Entry 3J0K (electron microscopy, 36.00 A resolution (very low resolution: no residue pairs are listed; an interface is given only as per-side residue counts)); this record covers chains A and B of the 12 polymer chains in the assembly.

Chain A:
Molecule: DNA-directed RNA polymerase II largest subunit
Organism: Homo sapiens
Notes: EC 2.7.7.6
Chain sequence (1455 residues; numbered 1 to 1455; the number before each row is that of its first residue):
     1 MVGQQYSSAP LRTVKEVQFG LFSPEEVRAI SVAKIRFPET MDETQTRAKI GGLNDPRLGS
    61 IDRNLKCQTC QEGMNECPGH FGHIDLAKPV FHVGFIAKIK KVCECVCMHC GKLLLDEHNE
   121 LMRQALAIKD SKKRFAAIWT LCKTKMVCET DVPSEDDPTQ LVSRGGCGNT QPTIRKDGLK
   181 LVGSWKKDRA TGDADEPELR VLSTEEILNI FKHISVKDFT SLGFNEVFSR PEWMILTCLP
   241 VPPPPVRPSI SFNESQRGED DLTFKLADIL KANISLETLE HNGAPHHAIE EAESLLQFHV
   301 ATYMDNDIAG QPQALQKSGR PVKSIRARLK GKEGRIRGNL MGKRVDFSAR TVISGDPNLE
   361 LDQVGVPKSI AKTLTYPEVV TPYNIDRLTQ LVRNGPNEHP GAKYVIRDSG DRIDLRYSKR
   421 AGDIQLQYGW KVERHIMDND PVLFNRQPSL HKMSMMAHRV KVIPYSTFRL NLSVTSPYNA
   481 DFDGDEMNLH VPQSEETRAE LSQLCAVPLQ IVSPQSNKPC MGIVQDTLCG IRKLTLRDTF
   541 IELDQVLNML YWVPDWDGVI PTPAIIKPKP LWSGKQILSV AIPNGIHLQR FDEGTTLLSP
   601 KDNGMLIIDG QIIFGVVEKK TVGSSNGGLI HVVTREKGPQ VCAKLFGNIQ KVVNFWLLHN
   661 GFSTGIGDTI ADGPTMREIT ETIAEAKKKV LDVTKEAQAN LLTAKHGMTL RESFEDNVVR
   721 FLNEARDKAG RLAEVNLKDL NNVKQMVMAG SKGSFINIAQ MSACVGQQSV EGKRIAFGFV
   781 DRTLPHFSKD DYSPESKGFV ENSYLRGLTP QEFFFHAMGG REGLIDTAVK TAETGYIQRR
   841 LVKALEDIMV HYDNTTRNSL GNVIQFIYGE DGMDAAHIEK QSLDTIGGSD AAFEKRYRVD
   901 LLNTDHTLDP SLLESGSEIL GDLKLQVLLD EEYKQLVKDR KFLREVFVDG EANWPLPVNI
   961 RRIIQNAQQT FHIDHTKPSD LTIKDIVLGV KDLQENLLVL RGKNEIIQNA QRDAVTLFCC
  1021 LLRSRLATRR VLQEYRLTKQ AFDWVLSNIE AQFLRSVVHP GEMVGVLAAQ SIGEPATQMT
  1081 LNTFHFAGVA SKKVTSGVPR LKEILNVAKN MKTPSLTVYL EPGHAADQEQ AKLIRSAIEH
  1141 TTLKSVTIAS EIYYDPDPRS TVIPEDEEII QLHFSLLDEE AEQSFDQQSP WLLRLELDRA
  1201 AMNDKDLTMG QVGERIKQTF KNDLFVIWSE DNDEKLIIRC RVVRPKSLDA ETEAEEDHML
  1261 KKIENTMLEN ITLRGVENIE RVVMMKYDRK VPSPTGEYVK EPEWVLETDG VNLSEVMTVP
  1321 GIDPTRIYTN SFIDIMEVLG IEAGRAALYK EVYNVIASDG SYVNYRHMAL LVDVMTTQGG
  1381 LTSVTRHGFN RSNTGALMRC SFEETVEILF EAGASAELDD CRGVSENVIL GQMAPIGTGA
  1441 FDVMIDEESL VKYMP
Not modelled in the structure: 1, 187-194, 1177-1186, 1244-1253
Bound ions: Zn2+ site 1: Cys67, Cys70, Cys77, His80; Zn2+ site 2: Cys107, Cys110, Cys148, Cys167
Ligand contacts: Mg2+ (MG): Arg446, Asp481, Asp483, Asp485

Chain B:
Molecule: DNA-directed RNA polymerase II 140 kDa polypeptide
Organism: Homo sapiens
Notes: EC 2.7.7.6
Chain sequence (1224 residues; each row starts with the number of its first residue):
     1 MSDLANSEKY YDEDPYGFED ESAPITAEDS WAVISAFFRE KGLVSQQLDS FNQFVDYTLQ
    61 DIICEDSTLI LEQLAQHTTE SDNISRKYEI SFGKIYVTKP MVNESDGVTH ALYPQEARLR
   121 NLTYSSGLFV DVKKRTYEAI DVPGRELKYE LIAEESEDDS ESGKVFIGRL PIMLRSKNCY
   181 LSEATESDLY KLKECPFDMG GYFIINGSEK VLIAQERSAG NIVQVFKKAA PSPISHVAEI
   241 RSALEKGSRF ISTLQVKLYG REGSSARTIK ATLPYIKQDI PIVIIFRALG IIPDGEILEH
   301 ICYDVNDWQM LEMLKPCVED GFVIQDRETA LDFIGRRGTA LGIKKEKRIQ YAKDILQKEF
   361 LPHITQLEGF ESRKAFFLGY MINRLLLCAL DRKDQDDRDH FGKKRLDLAG PLLAQLFKTL
   421 FKKLTKDIFR YMQRTVEEAH DFNMKLAINA KTITSGLKYA LATGNWGEQK KAMSSRAGVS
   481 QVLNRYTYSS TLSHLRRTNT PIGRDGKLAK PRQLHNTHWG LVCPAETPEG QACGLVKNLS
   541 LMSCISVGTD PMPIITFLSE WGMEPLEDYV PHQSPDATRV FVNGVWHGVH RNPARLMETL
   601 RTLRRKGDIN PEVSMIRDIR EKELKIFTDA GRVYRPLFIV EDDESLGHKE LKVRKGHIAK
   661 LMATEYQDIE GGFEDVEEYT WSSLLNEGLV EYIDAEEEES ILIAMQPEDL EPAEANEEND
   721 LDVDPAKRIR VSHHATTFTH CEIHPSMILG VAASIIPFPD HNQSPRNTYQ SAMGKQAMGV
   781 FLTNYNVRMD TMANILYYPQ KPLGTTRAME YLKFRELPAG QNAIVAIACY SGYNQEDSMI
   841 MNQSSIDRGL FRSLFFRSYM DQEKKYGMSI TETFEKPQRT NTLRMKHGTY DKLDDDGLIA
   901 PGVRVSGEDV IIGKTTPISP DEEELGQRTA YHSKRDASTP LRSTENGIVD QVLVTTNQDG
   961 LKFVKVRVRT TKIPQIGDKF ASRHGQKGTI GITYRREDMP FTAEGIVPDL IINPHAIPSR
  1021 MTVAHLIECL LSKVAALSGN EGDASPFTDI TVEGISKLLR EHGYQSRGFE VMYNGHTGKK
  1081 LMAQIFFGPT YYQRLRHMVD DKIHARARGP MQVLTRQPVE GRSRDGGLRF GEMERDCMIA
  1141 HGAASFLKER LMEASDAFRV HICGICGLMT VIAKLNHNQF ECKGCDNKID IYQIHIPYAA
  1201 KLLFQELMAM NITPRLYTDR SRDF
Not modelled in the structure: 1-19, 71-89, 135-163, 336-344, 438-445, 669-677, 716-721, 920-932
Bound ions: Zn2+: Cys1163, Cys1166, Cys1182, Cys1185

Chain A / chain B interface:
At this resolution (36 A) residue pairs are not listed: 222 residues of chain A and 201 of chain B lie at the interface.

In short:
222 residues of chain A and 201 residues of chain B are in contact. Ligands of chain A: Mg2+. The Zn2+ site 1
is built by Cys67(A), Cys70(A), Cys77(A) and His80(A). The Zn2+ site 2 is built by Cys107(A), Cys110(A),
Cys148(A) and Cys167(A).
Here chain A is DNA-directed RNA polymerase II largest subunit and chain B is DNA-directed RNA polymerase II
140 kDa polypeptide, both from Homo sapiens. Entry 3J0K (Orientation of RNA polymerase II within the human
VP16-Mediator-pol II-TFIIF assembly) was determined by electron microscopy.
